Entry 9FOA (X-ray diffraction, 1.36 A resolution); this record covers chain D.

== Chain D ==
Molecule: Streptavidin
From: Streptomyces avidinii
UniProt: P22629 (SAV_STRAV); residues 15-159 here correspond to UniProt positions 39-183 (UniProt number = residue number + 24)
Sequence (159 residues; each row starts with the number of its first residue):
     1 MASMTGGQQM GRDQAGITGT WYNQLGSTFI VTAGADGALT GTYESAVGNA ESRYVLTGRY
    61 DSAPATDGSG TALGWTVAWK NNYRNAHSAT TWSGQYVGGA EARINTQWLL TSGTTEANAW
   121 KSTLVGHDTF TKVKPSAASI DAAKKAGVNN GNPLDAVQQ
Unresolved in the structure: 1-11, 134-159
Differences from the reference sequence: initiating methionine (1); expression tag (2-14)
Ligand contacts: A1ID2 (N-[4-[(3AS,4S,6AR)-2-oxidanylidene-1,3,3A,4,6,6A-hexahydrothieno[3,4-d]imidazol-4-yl]butyl]-9,10-bis(oxidanylidene)anthracene-2-carboxamide): Asn-23, Leu-25, Ser-27, Tyr-43, Ser-45, Val-47, Gly-48, Asn-49, Ala-50, Trp-79, Ala-86, Ser-88, Thr-90, Trp-92, Trp-108, Leu-110, Thr-111, Ser-112, Trp-120, Lys-121, Ser-122, Thr-123, Leu-124, Asp-128
Swiss-Prot annotation at these positions:
  - motif: Arg-59 to Asp-61 (Cell attachment site)
  - binding site (biotin): Tyr-43, Tyr-54, Trp-92, Trp-108, Trp-120

== Overview ==
Chain D binds compound A1ID2. UniProt lists 5 biotin-binding residues.
Chain D is Streptavidin (Streptomyces avidinii); the structure, Artificial photoenzyme with anthraquinone
cofactor and wild type streptavidin, was determined by X-ray diffraction together with 9FFJ and 9FNR from the
same study.
